PDB entry 6PE5 | electron microscopy, 3.20 A resolution | chains A and E of the 17 polymer chains in the assembly

[Chain A]
Name: V-type proton ATPase subunit a, vacuolar isoform
Organism: Saccharomyces cerevisiae (strain ATCC 204508 / S288c)
Reference sequence: P32563 (VPH1_YEAST); residues 1-840 here = UniProt positions 1-840
Amino-acid sequence (1012 residues; row label = number of the first residue in the row):
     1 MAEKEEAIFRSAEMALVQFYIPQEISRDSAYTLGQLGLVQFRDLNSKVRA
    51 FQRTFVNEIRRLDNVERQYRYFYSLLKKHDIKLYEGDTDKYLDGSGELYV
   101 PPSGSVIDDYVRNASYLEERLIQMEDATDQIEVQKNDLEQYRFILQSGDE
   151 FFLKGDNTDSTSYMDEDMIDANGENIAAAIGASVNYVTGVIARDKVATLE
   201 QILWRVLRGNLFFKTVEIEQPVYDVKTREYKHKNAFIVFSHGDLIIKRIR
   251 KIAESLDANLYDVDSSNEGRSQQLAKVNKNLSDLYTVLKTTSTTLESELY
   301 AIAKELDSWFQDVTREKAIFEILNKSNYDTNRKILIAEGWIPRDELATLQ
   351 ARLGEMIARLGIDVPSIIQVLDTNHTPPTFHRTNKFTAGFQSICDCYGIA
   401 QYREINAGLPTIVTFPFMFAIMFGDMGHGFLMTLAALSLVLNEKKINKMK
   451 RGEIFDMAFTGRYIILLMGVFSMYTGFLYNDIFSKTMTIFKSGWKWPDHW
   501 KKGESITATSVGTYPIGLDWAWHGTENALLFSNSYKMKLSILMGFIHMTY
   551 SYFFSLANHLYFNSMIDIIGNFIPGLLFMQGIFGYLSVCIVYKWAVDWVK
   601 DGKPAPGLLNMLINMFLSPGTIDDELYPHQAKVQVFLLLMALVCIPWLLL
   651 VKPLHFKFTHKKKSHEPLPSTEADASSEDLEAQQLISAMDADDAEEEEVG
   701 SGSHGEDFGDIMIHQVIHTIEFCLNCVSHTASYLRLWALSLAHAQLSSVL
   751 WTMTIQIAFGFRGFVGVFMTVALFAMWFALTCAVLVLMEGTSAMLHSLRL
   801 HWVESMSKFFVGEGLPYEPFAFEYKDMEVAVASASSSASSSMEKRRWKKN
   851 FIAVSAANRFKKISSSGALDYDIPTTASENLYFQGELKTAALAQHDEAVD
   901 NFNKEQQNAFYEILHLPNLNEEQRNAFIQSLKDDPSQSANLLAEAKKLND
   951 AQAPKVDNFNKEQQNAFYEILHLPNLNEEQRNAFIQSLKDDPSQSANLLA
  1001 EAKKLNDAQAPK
Not modelled in the structure: 1-2, 156-183, 660-706, 836-1012
Differences from the reference sequence: expression tag (841-1012)
UniProt features mapped onto this chain:
  - modified residue: A2 (N-acetylalanine)
  - mutagenesis: D425 (D425N: Reduces assembly of V-ATPase complexes and reduces ATPase activity of the assembled complexes), K538 (K538A: Reduces assembly of V-ATPase complexes), K593 (K593A: Reduces ATPase activity), Q634 (Q634L: Reduces subunit stability), H729 (H729R: Reduces ATPase activity), R735 (R735L: Reduces subunit stability), L739 (L739S: Reduces ATPase activity), H743 (H743A/E/Y: Reduces ATPase activity), L746 (L746S: Reduces ATPase activity), L780 (L780S: Reduces assembly of V-ATPase complexes), E789 (E789A/D/H/Q: Abolishes ATPase activity and proton transport, but does not affect complex assembly), L800 (L800S: Reduces assembly of V-ATPase complexes), 4 further mutagenesis entries in UniProt

[Chain E]
Name: V-type proton ATPase subunit e
Organism: Saccharomyces cerevisiae (strain ATCC 204508 / S288c)
Reference sequence: Q3E7B6 (VA0E_YEAST); residue numbers follow UniProt; this construct covers 1-73
Amino-acid sequence (73 residues; row label = number of the first residue in the row):
     1 MSSFYTVVGVFIVVSAMSVLFWIMAPKNNQAVWRSTVILTLAMMFLMWAI
    51 TFLCQLHPLVAPRRSDLRPEFAE
Not modelled in the structure: 1, 71-73

[How chain A and chain E interact]
Contacting residue pairs (79):
  E6(A) - N29(E)
  E6(A) - Q30(E)  hydrogen bond (side chain-backbone)
  E6(A) - A31(E)  hydrogen bond (side chain-backbone)
  E6(A) - V32(E)
  I8(A) - A31(E)  hydrophobic
  I8(A) - V32(E)  hydrophobic
  N384(A) - N29(E)  hydrogen bond
  T387(A) - V32(E)
  L409(A) - S35(E)
  I412(A) - T36(E)
  V413(A) - L39(E)  hydrophobic
  V413(A) - T40(E)
  T414(A) - L39(E)
  T414(A) - M43(E)
  F417(A) - M43(E)  hydrophobic
  F417(A) - M47(E)  hydrophobic
  F471(A) - T40(E)
  Y474(A) - M44(E)  hydrogen bond (side chain-backbone)
  Y474(A) - W48(E)
  T475(A) - M47(E)
  L478(A) - M47(E)  hydrophobic
  L478(A) - W48(E)
  L478(A) - T51(E)
  Y479(A) - M47(E)  hydrophobic
  W494(A) - P58(E)  hydrophobic
  W494(A) - V60(E)
  W494(A) - A61(E)  hydrophobic
  W494(A) - P62(E)
  W496(A) - R63(E)
  W496(A) - R64(E)
  W496(A) - L67(E)  hydrophobic
  W500(A) - L67(E)  hydrogen bond (side chain-backbone)
  W500(A) - R68(E)
  W500(A) - P69(E)
  K502(A) - P69(E)
  G503(A) - S65(E)
  G503(A) - D66(E)
  E504(A) - S65(E)
  S505(A) - R63(E)  hydrogen bond
  I506(A) - P62(E)
  I506(A) - R63(E)
  I506(A) - L67(E)  hydrophobic
  T507(A) - P62(E)
  T507(A) - R63(E)
  A508(A) - A61(E)
  A508(A) - P62(E)
  T513(A) - F52(E)
  T513(A) - Q55(E)
  Y514(A) - Q55(E)
  P515(A) - W48(E)  hydrogen bond (backbone-side chain)
  I516(A) - W48(E)
  G517(A) - T51(E)
  G517(A) - Q55(E)
  L518(A) - Q55(E)
  D519(A) - Q55(E)
  A521(A) - P62(E)
  W522(A) - V60(E)
  T525(A) - P62(E)
  T525(A) - R63(E)  hydrogen bond (backbone-backbone)
  T525(A) - R64(E)  hydrogen bond (backbone-backbone)
  E526(A) - R63(E)
  E526(A) - R64(E)
  E526(A) - S65(E)
  N527(A) - V60(E)
  N527(A) - A61(E)  hydrogen bond (side chain-backbone)
  N527(A) - P62(E)
  N527(A) - R63(E)
  F531(A) - C54(E)
  Y535(A) - T51(E)  hydrogen bond
  Y535(A) - C54(E)  hydrophobic
  L539(A) - I50(E)  hydrophobic
  L542(A) - I50(E)  hydrophobic
  I546(A) - L46(E)  hydrophobic
  K593(A) - L59(E)
  W594(A) - I50(E)  hydrophobic
  W594(A) - L53(E)  hydrophobic
  W594(A) - C54(E)
  A595(A) - H57(E)
  D597(A) - H57(E)  salt bridge
Other interface residues (no listed pair), chain A (58 interface residues in all): F386, P410, M418, K501, G524, L530, M543, Y550, V591, V596, W598, V599, A605
Other interface residues (no listed pair), chain E (36 interface residues in all): S2, F4, L56, E70

[Summary]
The interface between chain A and chain E involves 58 residues on one side and 36 on the other; the contacts
include 11 hydrogen bonds and 1 salt bridge. Polar contacts include D597(A)-H57(E), E6(A)-Q30(E) and
E6(A)-A31(E).
Chain A is V-type proton ATPase subunit a, vacuolar isoform and chain E is V-type proton ATPase subunit e,
both from Saccharomyces cerevisiae (strain ATCC 204508 / S288c); the structure, Yeast Vo motor in complex with
2 VopQ molecules, was determined by electron microscopy (same publication as 6PE4).
